6L9H - chains A and J of the 10 polymer chains in the assembly; structure by X-ray diffraction, 2.60 A resolution.

== Chain A ==
Name: Histone H3.1
Organism: Homo sapiens
Reference sequence: P68431 (H31_HUMAN); residues 40-135 here correspond to UniProt positions 41-136 (UniProt number = residue number + 1)
Chain sequence (96 residues; each row starts with the number of its first residue):
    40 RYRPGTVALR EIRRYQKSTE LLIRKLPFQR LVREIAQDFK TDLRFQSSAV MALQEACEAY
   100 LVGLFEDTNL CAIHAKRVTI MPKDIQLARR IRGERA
Disordered / not traced: 135
Curated features (UniProtKB/Swiss-Prot):
  - modified residue: Tyr41 (Phosphotyrosine), Lys56 (N6,N6,N6-trimethyllysine), Ser57 (Phosphoserine), Lys64 (N6-(2-hydroxyisobutyryl)lysine), Lys79 (N6,N6,N6-trimethyllysine), Thr80 (Phosphothreonine), Ser86 (Phosphoserine), Thr107 (Phosphothreonine), Lys115 (N6-acetyllysine), Lys122 (N6-(2-hydroxyisobutyryl)lysine)

== Chain J ==
Molecule: Human Telomeric DNA (145-MER) - C-strand
Organism: Homo sapiens
Sequence (145 nucleotides; each row starts with the number of its first residue; numbers below 1 keep their minus sign (DA-72 is residue -72)):
   -72 ATCACCCTAA CCCTAACCCT AACCCTAACC CTAACCCTAA CCCTAACCCT AACCCTAACC
   -12 CTAACCCTAA CCCTAACCCT AACCCTAACC CTAACCCTAA CCCTAACCCT AACCCTAACC
    48 CTAACCCTAA CCCTAACCCT AAGAT

== Chain A / chain J interface ==
Contacting residue pairs (25):
  Arg40(A) with DA9(J), hydrogen bond to the base; DC10(J), hydrogen bond to the sugar
  Tyr41(A) with DC-67(J), hydrogen bond to the phosphate; DC-66(J), sugar contact; DA9(J), sugar contact; DC10(J), hydrogen bond to the phosphate
  Arg42(A) with DA9(J), phosphate contact
  Pro43(A) with DA8(J), phosphate contact
  Gly44(A) with DA8(J), phosphate contact; DA9(J), hydrogen bond to the phosphate
  Thr45(A) with DA9(J), hydrogen bond to the phosphate
  Val46(A) with DA9(J), hydrogen bond to the phosphate; DC10(J), phosphate contact
  Ala47(A) with DA9(J), hydrogen bond to the phosphate
  Arg49(A) with DC-66(J), hydrogen bond to the phosphate; DT-65(J), salt bridge to the phosphate
  Arg63(A) with DC17(J), phosphate contact; DC18(J), phosphate contact
  Lys64(A) with DC18(J), hydrogen bond to the phosphate
  Leu65(A) with DC17(J), phosphate contact; DC18(J), hydrogen bond to the phosphate
  Pro66(A) with DC17(J), phosphate contact
  Arg69(A) with DC17(J), salt bridge to the phosphate
  Asp81(A) with DA27(J), phosphate contact
  Arg83(A) with DA27(J), sugar contact
Other interface residues (no listed pair), chain A (17 interface residues in all): Glu50

== In short ==
The interface between chain A and chain J involves 17 residues on one side and 9 on the other; the contacts
include 11 hydrogen bonds and 2 salt bridges. Among the polar pairs are Arg40(A)-DA9(J), Arg40(A)-DC10(J) and
Tyr41(A)-DC-67(J).
Chain A is Histone H3.1 and chain J is Human Telomeric DNA (145-MER) - C-strand, both from Homo sapiens; the
structure, The Human Telomeric Nucleosome Displays Distinct Structural and Dynamic Properties, was determined
by X-ray diffraction, deposited together with 6KE9 and 6LE9.
